PDB entry 7JL2 | electron microscopy, 4.30 A resolution (low resolution: residue-level contacts below are approximate; hydrogen-bond / salt-bridge calls are withheld) | chains X and C of the 8 polymer chains in the assembly

== Chain X ==
Molecule: 44-nt RNA strand
Sequence (44 nucleotides; row label = number of the first residue in the row):
     1 GACUGACUGA CUGAAGACUG ACUGACUGAA GACUGACUGA CUGA

== Chain C ==
Molecule: Interferon-induced helicase C domain-containing protein 1
From: Homo sapiens
Notes: EC 3.6.4.13
UniProt: Q9BYX4 (IFIH1_HUMAN); residue numbers follow UniProt; this construct covers 287-1025
Amino-acid sequence (739 residues; each row starts with the number of its first residue):
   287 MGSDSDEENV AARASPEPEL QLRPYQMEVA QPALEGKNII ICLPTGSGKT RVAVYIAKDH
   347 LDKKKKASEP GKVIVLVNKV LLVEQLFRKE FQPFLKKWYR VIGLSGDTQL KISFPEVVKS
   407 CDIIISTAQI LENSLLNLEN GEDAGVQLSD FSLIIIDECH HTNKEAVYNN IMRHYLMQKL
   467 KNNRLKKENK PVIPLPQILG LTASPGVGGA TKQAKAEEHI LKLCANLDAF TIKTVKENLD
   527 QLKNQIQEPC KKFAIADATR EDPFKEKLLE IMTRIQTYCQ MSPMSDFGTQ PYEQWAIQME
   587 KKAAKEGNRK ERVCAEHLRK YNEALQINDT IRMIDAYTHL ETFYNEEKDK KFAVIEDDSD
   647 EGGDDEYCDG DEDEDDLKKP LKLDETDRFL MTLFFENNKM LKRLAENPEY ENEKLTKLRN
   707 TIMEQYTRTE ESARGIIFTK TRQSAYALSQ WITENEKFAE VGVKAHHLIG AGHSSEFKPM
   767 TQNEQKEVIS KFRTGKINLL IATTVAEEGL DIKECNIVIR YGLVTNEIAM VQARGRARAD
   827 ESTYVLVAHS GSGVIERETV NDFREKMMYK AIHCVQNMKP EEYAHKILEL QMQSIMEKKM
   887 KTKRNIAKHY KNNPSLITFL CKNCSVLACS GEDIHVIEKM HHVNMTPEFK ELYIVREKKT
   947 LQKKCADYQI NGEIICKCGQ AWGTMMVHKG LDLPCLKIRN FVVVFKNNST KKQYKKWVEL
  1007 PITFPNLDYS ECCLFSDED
Disordered / not traced: 287-304, 425-429, 474-477, 544-545, 643-670, 759, 897, 945-954, 1018-1025
Sequence notes: conflict Arg843 (His in Q9BYX4), Lys944 (Asn in Q9BYX4), Thr946 (Ala in Q9BYX4)
Swiss-Prot annotation at these positions:
  - binding site (Zn(2+)): Cys907, Cys910, Cys962, Cys964
  - modified residue (Phosphoserine): Ser289, Ser291, Ser301, Ser645, Ser828
  - natural variant: Arg337 (R337G: In AGS7), Lys365 (K365E: In IMD95), Leu372 (L372F: In AGS7), Asp393 (D393V: In AGS7), Ala452 (A452T: In AGS7), Gly495 (G495R: In AGS7), Arg720 (R720Q: In AGS7), Arg779 (R779C: In AGS7; R779H: In AGS7), Arg822 (R822Q: In SGMRT1), Arg843 (H843R: this construct carries the variant), Lys889 to Asp1025 (deletion: In IMD95)
  - mutagenesis: Lys335 (K335A: Loss of dsRNA-induced ATPase activity. No effect on RNA binding. Changed MDA-5 signaling pathway), Asp443 to His446 (Loss of dsRNA-induced ATPase activity. No effect on RNA binding. Changed MDA-5 signaling pathway), Glu444 (E444A: No acceleration of DNA degradation, no binding to ATP, and no helicase activity), Thr488 to Ser490 (Loss of dsRNA-induced ATPase activity. No effect on RNA binding. Changed MDA-5 signaling pathway), Thr789 to Glu793 (Loss of dsRNA-induced ATPase activity. Loss of MDA-5 signaling pathway), Gln818 to Arg822 (Loss of dsRNA-induced ATPase activity. No effect on MDA-5 signaling pathway), Ser828 (S828A: Promotes multimerization after polyI:C stimulation; greatly enhances signaling; S828D: Inhibits multimerization after polyI:C stimulation), Thr829 (T829A: Moderately increases signaling), Ile841 to Glu842 (Loss of oligomerization), Asp848 to Phe849 (Loss of oligomerization)
Metal / ion sites: Zn2+: Cys907, Cys910, Cys962, Cys964
Residues lining bound ligands:
  - ADP (adenosine-5'-diphosphate): Gln307, Arg309, Gln312, Thr331, Gly332, Ser333, Gly334, Lys335, Thr336, Arg337, Asp797, Lys799, Arg824
  - tetrafluoroaluminate (ALF): Thr331, Gly332, Lys335, Glu444, Ala489, Gly795, Gln818, Arg822, Arg824
Reported in the primary citation:
  - disease-associated variants - G495R: increased signaling (citing earlier work)

== Chain X / chain C interface ==
Contacting residue pairs - 19 pairs, chain X then chain C:
  U27(X) with Lys397(C)
  A29(X) with Asn769(C)
  A30(X) with Asn769(C)
  A32(X) with Pro765(C)
  U34(X) with His927(C)
  G35(X) with Met926(C); His927(C); Lys983(C)
  A36(X) with Lys1002(C); Trp1003(C); Val1004(C)
  C37(X) with Val1004(C)
  U38(X) with Glu451(C)
  G39(X) with Lys450(C); Glu451(C)
  A40(X) with Lys450(C); Asn812(C)
  U42(X) with Arg843(C)
  G43(X) with Gln580(C)
Interface residues without a listed pair, chain X (16 interface residues in all): G31, C33, C41
Interface residues without a listed pair, chain C (20 interface residues in all): Ala452, Gln576, Thr767, Glu770, Thr811, Asn957

== Summary ==
16 residues of chain X and 20 residues of chain C are in contact. Ligands of chain C: ADP and
tetrafluoroaluminate. The Zn2+ site is built by Cys907(C), Cys910(C), Cys962(C) and Cys964(C). UniProt lists 4
Zn2+-binding residues and 24 mutagenesis sites on chain C. From the paper: G495R of chain C increases
signaling.
Here chain X is a 44-nt RNA strand and chain C is Interferon-induced helicase C domain-containing protein 1
(Homo sapiens). Entry 7JL2 (Cryo-EM structure of MDA5-dsRNA filament in complex with TRIM65 PSpry domain
(Trimer)) was determined by electron microscopy, deposited together with 7JL0, 7JL1, 7JL3 and 7JL4.
